9LAE - chains B and A of the 5 polymer chains in the assembly; structure by electron microscopy, 3.46 A resolution.

== Chain B ==
Name: Light chain of 9G11
From: Mus musculus
Sequence (107 residues; numbered 1 to 107; the number before each row is that of its first residue):
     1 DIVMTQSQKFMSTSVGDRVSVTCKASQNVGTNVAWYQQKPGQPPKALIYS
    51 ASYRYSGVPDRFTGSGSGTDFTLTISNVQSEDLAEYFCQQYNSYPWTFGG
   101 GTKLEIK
Disulfide bonds: Cys23-Cys88

== Chain A ==
Name: Heavy chain of 9G11
From: Mus musculus
Sequence (120 residues; each row starts with the number of its first residue):
     1 QVQLQQPGAELVKPGASVKMSCKASGYTFTSYSMHWVKQTPGQGLEWIGA
    51 IYPGIGDTSYNQKFKGKATLTADKSSSTAYMQLSSLTSEDSAVYYCTRDG
   101 YPDYYALDYWGQGTSVTVSS
Disordered / not traced: 120
Disulfide bonds: Cys22-Cys96

== How chain B and chain A interact ==
Pairs across the interface (32):
  Ala34(B) - Ala106(A)  hydrophobic
  Tyr36(B) - Ala106(A)
  Tyr36(B) - Leu107(A)  hydrogen bond (side chain-backbone)
  Gln38(B) - Gln39(A)  hydrogen bond
  Gln38(B) - Tyr95(A)  hydrogen bond
  Gln42(B) - Tyr95(A)
  Pro43(B) - Trp110(A)  hydrophobic
  Pro43(B) - Gly111(A)
  Pro43(B) - Gln112(A)
  Pro44(B) - Trp110(A)
  Ala46(B) - Leu107(A)
  Ala46(B) - Asp108(A)
  Tyr49(B) - Tyr104(A)
  Tyr49(B) - Tyr105(A)
  Ser50(B) - Tyr105(A)
  Tyr55(B) - Tyr104(A)  hydrophobic
  Tyr55(B) - Ala106(A)  hydrogen bond (side chain-backbone)
  Tyr55(B) - Asp108(A)
  Ser56(B) - Tyr104(A)
  Phe87(B) - Leu45(A)  hydrophobic
  Gln89(B) - Ala106(A)
  Tyr91(B) - Tyr105(A)
  Tyr91(B) - Ala106(A)  hydrophobic
  Tyr94(B) - Trp47(A)  hydrophobic
  Pro95(B) - Trp47(A)  hydrophobic
  Pro95(B) - Asn61(A)
  Trp96(B) - His35(A)
  Trp96(B) - Trp47(A)
  Trp96(B) - Asp99(A)
  Trp96(B) - Leu107(A)  hydrophobic
  Phe98(B) - Leu45(A)  hydrophobic
  Phe98(B) - Leu107(A)  hydrophobic
Interface residues without a listed pair, chain B (19 interface residues in all): Asp1
Interface residues without a listed pair, chain A (18 interface residues in all): Val37, Gln62, Asp103

== Overview ==
19 residues of chain B and 18 residues of chain A are in contact, with 4 hydrogen bonds. Polar contacts
include Tyr36(B)-Leu107(A), Gln38(B)-Gln39(A) and Gln38(B)-Tyr95(A).
Chain B is Light chain of 9G11 and chain A is Heavy chain of 9G11, both from Mus musculus; the structure,
Locally refined region of SARS-CoV-2 spike in complex with antibodies 9G11 and 3E2, was determined by electron
microscopy.
